4CFH - chains A and B of the 4 polymer chains in the assembly; structure by X-ray diffraction, 3.24 A resolution.

[Chain A]
Molecule: 5'-amp-activated protein kinase catalytic subunit alpha-1
From: Rattus norvegicus
Notes: EC 2.7.11.1
UniProtKB: P54645 (AAPK1_RAT); residues 2-470 here correspond to UniProt positions 13-481 (UniProt number = residue number + 11)
Chain sequence (493 residues; numbered -18 to 474; the number before each row is that of its first residue; numbers below 1 keep their minus sign (Met-18 is residue -18)):
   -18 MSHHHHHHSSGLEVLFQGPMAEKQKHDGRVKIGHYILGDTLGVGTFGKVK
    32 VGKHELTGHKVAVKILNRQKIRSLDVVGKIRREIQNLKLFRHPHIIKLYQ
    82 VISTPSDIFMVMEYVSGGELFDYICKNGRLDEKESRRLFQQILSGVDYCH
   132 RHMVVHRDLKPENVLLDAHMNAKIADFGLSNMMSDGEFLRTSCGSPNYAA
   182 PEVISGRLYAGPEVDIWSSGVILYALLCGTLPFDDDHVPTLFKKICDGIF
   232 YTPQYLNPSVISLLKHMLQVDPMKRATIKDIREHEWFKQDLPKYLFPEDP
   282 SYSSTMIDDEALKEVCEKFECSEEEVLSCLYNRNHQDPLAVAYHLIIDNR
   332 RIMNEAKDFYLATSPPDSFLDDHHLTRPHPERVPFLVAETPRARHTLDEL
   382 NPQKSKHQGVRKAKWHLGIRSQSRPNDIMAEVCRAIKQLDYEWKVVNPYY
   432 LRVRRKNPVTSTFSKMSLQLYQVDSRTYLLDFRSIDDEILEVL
Not modelled in the structure: -18 to 9, 281-320, 375-393, 471-474
Construct notes: expression tag (-18 to 1)
Modified positions: Thr172 (phosphothreonine; TPO); Thr377 (phosphothreonine; TPO)
Residues lining bound ligands: staurosporine (STU): Leu22, Gly23, Val24, Gly25, Val30, Ala43, Lys45, Ile77, Met93, Glu94, Tyr95, Val96, Gly99, Glu100, Glu143, Asn144, Leu146, Ala156, Asp157
Swiss-Prot annotation at these positions:
  - active site: Asp139 (Proton acceptor)
  - binding site (ATP): Leu22 to Val30, Lys45
  - modified residue: Thr21 (Phosphothreonine), Thr172 (Phosphothreonine), Thr258 (Phosphothreonine), Thr344 (Phosphothreonine), Ser345 (Phosphoserine), Ser349 (Phosphoserine), Thr357 (Phosphothreonine), Thr371 (Phosphothreonine), Ser386 (Phosphoserine), Ser456 (Phosphoserine)
Reported in the primary citation:
  - post-translational modification sites: Thr172

[Chain B]
Molecule: 5'-amp-activated protein kinase subunit beta-2
From: Homo sapiens
UniProtKB: O43741 (AAKB2_HUMAN); residues 187-272 here = UniProt positions 187-272
Chain sequence (87 residues; numbered 186 to 272; the number before each row is that of its first residue):
   186 MGPYGQEMYAFRSEERFKSPPILPPHLLQVILNKDTNISCDPALLPEPNH
   236 VMLNHLYALSIKDSVMVLSATHRYKKKYVTTLLYKPI
Not modelled in the structure: 186-202, 272
Construct notes: expression tag (186)

[Interface between chain A and chain B]
Contacting residue pairs (92; chain A residue first):
  Met134(A) with His235(B)
  Met164(A) with His235(B)
  Ser165(A) with His235(B)
  Asp166(A) with His235(B); Leu238(B); Arg258(B), salt bridge
  Gly167(A) with His235(B), hydrogen bond (backbone-backbone); Val236(B); Leu238(B); His240(B), hydrogen bond (backbone-side chain)
  Glu168(A) with Val236(B)
  Phe169(A) with Pro209(B), hydrophobic; His211(B); Leu212(B), hydrophobic; Val236(B), hydrophobic
  Arg188(A) with Ile207(B)
  Leu189(A) with Ile207(B); Pro209(B)
  Ala191(A) with His211(B)
  Glu194(A) with His211(B), salt bridge
  Met254(A) with Pro210(B), hydrophobic; Gln214(B)
  Asp339(A) with Leu229(B)
  Leu342(A) with Leu229(B); Leu230(B); Pro231(B); Glu232(B)
  Ala343(A) with Thr221(B); Leu229(B); Leu230(B), hydrogen bond (backbone-backbone); Pro231(B)
  Thr344(A) with Asn222(B); Cys225(B), hydrogen bond
  Ser345(A) with Asn222(B)
  Pro346(A) with Asp220(B); Asn222(B)
  Thr357(A) with Ile223(B)
  Arg358(A) with Ser224(B)
  Pro359(A) with Ile223(B)
  His360(A) with Ile223(B), hydrogen bond (backbone-backbone); Ser224(B); Cys225(B); Asp226(B); Pro227(B)
  Glu362(A) with Pro227(B)
  Arg363(A) with Thr221(B), hydrogen bond; Asn222(B), hydrogen bond (side chain-backbone); Ile223(B); Cys225(B), hydrogen bond (side chain-backbone); Pro227(B)
  Ala394(A) with Asn218(B); Leu244(B), hydrophobic
  Lys395(A) with Asn218(B); Leu244(B)
  Trp396(A) with Val215(B), hydrophobic; Leu217(B); Asn218(B), hydrogen bond (backbone-side chain); Ala243(B); Leu244(B); Val252(B); Ser254(B); Leu267(B), hydrophobic
  His397(A) with Tyr242(B); Ala243(B), hydrogen bond (backbone-backbone); Leu244(B); Ser245(B), hydrogen bond
  Leu398(A) with Leu212(B), hydrophobic; Leu241(B); Tyr242(B)
  Gly399(A) with Leu241(B), hydrogen bond (backbone-backbone)
  Tyr430(A) with Pro205(B)
  Gln450(A) with Pro206(B)
  Leu451(A) with Pro205(B); Pro206(B)
  Tyr452(A) with Pro206(B); Ile207(B); Leu208(B), hydrophobic; Pro209(B)
  Gln453(A) with Ser204(B); Pro206(B), hydrogen bond (backbone-backbone); Ile207(B); Leu208(B), hydrogen bond (backbone-backbone)
  Val454(A) with Leu208(B), hydrophobic
  Tyr459(A) with Pro205(B), hydrophobic
  Asp462(A) with His240(B), salt bridge
  Phe463(A) with Asn239(B); His240(B); Leu241(B), hydrogen bond (backbone-backbone)
  Arg464(A) with Asn239(B); His240(B)
  Ser465(A) with Asn239(B), hydrogen bond (backbone-side chain); His257(B)
Also at the interface, not in a pair above, chain A (46 interface residues in all): Phe340, Tyr341, Pro347, Pro406, Leu460
Also at the interface, not in a pair above, chain B (43 interface residues in all): Leu213, Leu253, Lys262
From the paper, about this interface:
  - interface residues, chain B: His235(B)

[Overview]
46 residues of chain A face 43 of chain B across their interface; the contacts include 16 hydrogen bonds and 3
salt bridges. Polar contacts include Asp166(A)-Arg258(B), Glu194(A)-His211(B) and Asp462(A)-His240(B). Bound
to chain A: staurosporine. From the paper: the interface residue His235(B); a modification site at Thr172(A).
Here chain A is 5'-amp-activated protein kinase catalytic subunit alpha-1 (Rattus norvegicus) and chain B is
5'-amp-activated protein kinase subunit beta-2 (Homo sapiens). Entry 4CFH (Structure of an active form of
mammalian AMPK) was determined by X-ray diffraction together with 2Y8L and 2Y8Q from the same study.
